8GLT - chains 6 and AB of the 48 polymer chains in the assembly; structure by electron microscopy, 6.50 A resolution (low resolution: residue-level contacts below are approximate; hydrogen-bond / salt-bridge calls are withheld).

# Chain 6 (and AB)
Protein: C3-comp_O32-15, polyalanine model
Organism: synthetic construct
Notes: chain AB of this document is another copy of the same molecule, construct and numbering; everything in this record applies to it too
Amino-acid sequence (338 residues; row label = number of the first residue in the row; numbering starts at 0):
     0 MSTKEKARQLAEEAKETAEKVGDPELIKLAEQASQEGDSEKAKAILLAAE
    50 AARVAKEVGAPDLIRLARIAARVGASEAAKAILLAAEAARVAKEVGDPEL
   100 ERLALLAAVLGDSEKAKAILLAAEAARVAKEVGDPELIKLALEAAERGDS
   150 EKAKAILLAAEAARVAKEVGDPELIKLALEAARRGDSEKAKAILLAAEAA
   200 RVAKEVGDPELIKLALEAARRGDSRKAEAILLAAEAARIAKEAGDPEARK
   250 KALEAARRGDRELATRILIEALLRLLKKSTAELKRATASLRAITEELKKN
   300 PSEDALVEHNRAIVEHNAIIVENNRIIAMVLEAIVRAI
Not modelled in the structure: 0

# How chain 6 and chain AB interact
Residue-residue contacts - 14 pairs, chain 6 then chain AB:
  P208(6) with Q8(AB)
  K212(6) with K5(AB)
  E216(6) with S1(AB)
  T286(6) with V320(AB)
  L289(6) with V313(AB)
  T293(6) with N309(AB); R310(AB); V313(AB)
  L296(6) with V306(AB)
  K297(6) with V306(AB)
  P300(6) with E302(AB); V306(AB)
  H308(6) with N309(AB)
  H315(6) with N316(AB)
Interface residues without a listed pair, chain 6 (15 interface residues in all): L282, R290, L305, I312
Interface residues without a listed pair, chain AB (14 interface residues in all): E12, L305, I312, A317

# In short
15 residues of chain 6 face 14 of chain AB across their interface.
Chain 6 and chain AB are both C3-comp_O32-15, polyalanine model (synthetic construct); the structure, Backbone
model of de novo-designed chlorophyll-binding nanocage O32-15, was determined by electron microscopy (same
publication as 7UNI).
